PDB entry 4FGE | X-ray diffraction, 1.70 A resolution | chain A

# Chain A
Name: Tse1
From: Pseudomonas aeruginosa
Reference sequence: Q9I2Q1 (Q9I2Q1_PSEAE); residue numbers follow UniProt; this construct covers 1-154
Chain sequence (165 residues; each row starts with the number of its first residue):
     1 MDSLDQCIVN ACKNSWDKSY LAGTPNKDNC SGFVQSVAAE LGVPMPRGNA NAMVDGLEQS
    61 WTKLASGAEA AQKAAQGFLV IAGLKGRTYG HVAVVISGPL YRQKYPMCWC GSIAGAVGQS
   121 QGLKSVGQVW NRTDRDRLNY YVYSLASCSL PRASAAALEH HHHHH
Disordered / not traced: 1-2, 153-165
Differences from the reference sequence: expression tag (155-165)
Reported in the primary citation:
  - catalytic residues: Cys30, His91, Ile113
  - contacts within the chain: His91-Gly111
  - conformationally variable residues: Cys7

# Summary
The paper reports catalytic residues Cys30, His91 and Ile113; conformational variability at Cys7.
Chain A is Tse1 (Pseudomonas aeruginosa); the structure, Structure of the effector protein Tse1 from
Pseudomonas aeruginosa, was determined by X-ray diffraction together with 4FGD and 4FGI from the same study.
